Entry 1TS7 (X-ray diffraction, 1.60 A resolution); this record covers chain A.

Chain A:
Name: Photoactive yellow protein
Organism: Halorhodospira halophila
UniProt: P16113 (PYP_ECTHA); residues 1-125 here = UniProt positions 1-125
Amino-acid sequence (125 residues; each row starts with the number of its first residue):
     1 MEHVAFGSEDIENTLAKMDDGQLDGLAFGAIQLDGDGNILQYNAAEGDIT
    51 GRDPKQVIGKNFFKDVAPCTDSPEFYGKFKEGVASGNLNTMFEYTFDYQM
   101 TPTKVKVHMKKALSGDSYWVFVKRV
Covalent attachments: 4'-hydroxycinnamic acid (HC4) linked to Cys69
Small-molecule neighbours: 4'-hydroxycinnamic acid (HC4): Ile31, Tyr42, Glu46, Thr50, Arg52, Phe62, Val66, Ala67, Pro68, Thr70, Phe96, Asp97, Tyr98
Swiss-Prot annotation at these positions:
  - modified residue: Cys69 (S-(4-hydroxycinnamyl)cysteine)
Reported in the primary citation:
  - binding site for 4'-hydroxycinnamic acid: Tyr42, Glu46, Cys69

In short:
4'-hydroxycinnamic acid is covalently linked to Cys69. The paper reports a binding site for 4'-hydroxycinnamic
acid at Tyr42, Glu46 and Cys69.
Chain A is Photoactive yellow protein (Halorhodospira halophila); the structure, Structure of the pR cis
wobble and pR E46Q intermediates from time-resolved Laue crystallography, was determined by X-ray diffraction,
deposited together with 1TS0, 1TS6 and 1TS8.
